PDB entry 5Y4D | X-ray diffraction, 3.30 A resolution | chain A

Chain A:
Protein: Ankyrin-1, Ankyrin-2
Source organism: Mus musculus
UniProtKB: chimeric construct of D3Z5M4, Q01484: residues 1577-1621 from D3Z5M4 (D3Z5M4_MOUSE) positions 1577-1613 (offset varies); residues 1622-1633 from Q01484 positions 3707-3718 (UniProt number = residue number + 2085); residues 2028-2693 from Q01484 positions 28-693 (UniProt number = residue number - 2000)
Amino-acid sequence (731 residues; numbered 1571 to 2693; 392 numbers in that range are skipped by the numbering (no residue carries them; nothing is unmodelled there); the number before each row is that of its first residue):
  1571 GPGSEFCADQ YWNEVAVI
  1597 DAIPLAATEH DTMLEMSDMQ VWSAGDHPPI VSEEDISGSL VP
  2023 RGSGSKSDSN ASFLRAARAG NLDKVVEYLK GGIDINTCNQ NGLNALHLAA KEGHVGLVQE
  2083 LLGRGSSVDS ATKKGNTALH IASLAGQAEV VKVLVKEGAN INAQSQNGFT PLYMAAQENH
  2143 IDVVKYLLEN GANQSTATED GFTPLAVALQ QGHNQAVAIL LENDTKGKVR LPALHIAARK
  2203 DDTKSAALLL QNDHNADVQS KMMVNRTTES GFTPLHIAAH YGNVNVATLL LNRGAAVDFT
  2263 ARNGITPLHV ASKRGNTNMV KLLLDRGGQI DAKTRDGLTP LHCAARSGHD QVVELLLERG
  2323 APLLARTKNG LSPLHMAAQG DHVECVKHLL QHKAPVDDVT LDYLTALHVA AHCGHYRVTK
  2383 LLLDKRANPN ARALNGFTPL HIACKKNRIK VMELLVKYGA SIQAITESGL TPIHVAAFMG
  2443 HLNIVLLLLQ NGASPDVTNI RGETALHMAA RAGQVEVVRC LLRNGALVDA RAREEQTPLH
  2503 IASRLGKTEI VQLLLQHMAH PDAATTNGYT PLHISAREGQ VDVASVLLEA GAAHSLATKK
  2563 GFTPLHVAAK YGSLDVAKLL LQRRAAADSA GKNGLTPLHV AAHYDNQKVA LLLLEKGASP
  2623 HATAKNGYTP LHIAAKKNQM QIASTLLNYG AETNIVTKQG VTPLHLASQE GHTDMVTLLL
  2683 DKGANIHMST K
Disordered / not traced: 1571-1581, 1597-1600, 1619-1621, 2023-2025, 2187-2190, 2683-2693
Construct notes: expression tag (1571-1576); linker (1634-1638, 2023-2027)
Swiss-Prot annotation at these positions:
  - modified residue: S2031 (Phosphoserine), S2034 (Phosphoserine), Y2378 (Phosphotyrosine), Y2531 (Phosphotyrosine)

Summary:
Chain A is Ankyrin-1, Ankyrin-2 (Mus musculus); the structure, Crystal Structure of AnkB Ankyrin Repeats in
Complex with AnkR/AnkB Chimeric Autoinhibition Segment, was determined by X-ray diffraction together with 5Y4E
and 5Y4F from the same study.
